6LBQ - chains B and C of the 3 polymer chains in the assembly; structure by electron microscopy, 2.60 A resolution.

Chain B:
Name: Capsid protein VP2
Source organism: Echovirus E11
Chain sequence (245 residues; row label = number of the first residue in the row):
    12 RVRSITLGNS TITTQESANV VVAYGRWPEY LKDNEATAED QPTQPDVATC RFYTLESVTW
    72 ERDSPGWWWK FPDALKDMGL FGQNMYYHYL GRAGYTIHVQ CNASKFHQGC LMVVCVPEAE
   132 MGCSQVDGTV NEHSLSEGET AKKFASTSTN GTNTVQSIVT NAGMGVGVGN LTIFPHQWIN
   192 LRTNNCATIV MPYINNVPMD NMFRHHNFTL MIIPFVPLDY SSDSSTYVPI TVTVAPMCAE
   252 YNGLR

Chain C:
Name: Capsid protein VP3
Source organism: Echovirus E11
Chain sequence (231 residues; row label = number of the first residue in the row):
     1 GLPVMNTPGS NQFLTSDDFQ SPSAMPQFDV TPELNIPGEV QNLMEIAEVD SVVPVNNVEG
    61 KLDTMEIYRI PVQSGNHQSS QVFGFQVQPG LDNVFKHTLL GEILNYYAHW SGSIKLTFVF
   121 CGSAMATGKF LLAYAPPGAN APKSRKDAML GTHIIWDVGL QSSCVLCIPW ISQTHYRLVQ
   181 QDEYTSAGNV TCWYQTGIVV PAGTPTSCSI MCFVSACNDF SVRLLKDTPF I
Not modelled in the structure: 175-183

How chain B and chain C interact:
Residue-residue contacts (50):
  Tyr35(B) with Gly38(C)
  Arg37(B) with Asn35(C), hydrogen bond; Pro37(C)
  Lys116(B) with Ser123(C); Ala124(C); Met125(C)
  Phe117(B) with Met125(C), hydrophobic; Ala202(C); Gly203(C); Thr204(C); Pro205(C)
  His118(B) with Ser123(C)
  Gln119(B) with Gly122(C); Ser123(C), hydrogen bond (side chain-backbone); Pro205(C); Ser207(C), hydrogen bond (side chain-backbone)
  Cys121(B) with Met211(C), hydrophobic
  Thr171(B) with Asp63(C); Thr64(C); Met65(C)
  Val179(B) with Met65(C), hydrophobic; Tyr68(C)
  Gly180(B) with Ser51(C); Val52(C), hydrogen bond (backbone-backbone); Tyr68(C), hydrogen bond (backbone-side chain)
  Asn181(B) with Ser51(C); His97(C), hydrogen bond (side chain-backbone); Thr98(C); Leu99(C), hydrogen bond (side chain-backbone)
  Thr183(B) with Val49(C); Asp50(C), hydrogen bond (side chain-backbone); Ser51(C)
  Trp189(B) with Phe213(C), hydrophobic
  Asn191(B) with Val119(C); Phe120(C), hydrogen bond (side chain-backbone)
  Arg193(B) with Phe120(C); Gly122(C), hydrogen bond (side chain-backbone); Ser123(C), hydrogen bond (side chain-backbone); Ala126(C), hydrogen bond (side chain-backbone); Val158(C), hydrogen bond (side chain-backbone); Ser162(C), hydrogen bond
  Thr194(B) with Ser162(C)
  Asn206(B) with Ile36(C)
  Phe226(B) with Met65(C), hydrophobic; Arg69(C)
  Pro228(B) with Arg69(C)
  Asp230(B) with Pro205(C)
  Tyr231(B) with Pro205(C), hydrophobic
  Ser232(B) with Gly203(C), hydrogen bond (side chain-backbone); Thr204(C), hydrogen bond (side chain-backbone)
Interface residues without a listed pair, chain B (33 interface residues in all): Val170, Ile184, Tyr204, Ile205, Asn207, Val208, Pro209, Ile224, Pro225, Val227, Ser235
Interface residues without a listed pair, chain C (38 interface residues in all): Leu34, Ile46, Cys121, Gly159, Cys208, Ser209

In short:
The interface between chain B and chain C involves 33 residues on one side and 38 on the other, with 16
hydrogen bonds. Polar pairs include Arg37(B)-Asn35(C), Gln119(B)-Ser123(C) and Gln119(B)-Ser207(C).
Here chain B is Capsid protein VP2 and chain C is Capsid protein VP3, both from Echovirus E11. Entry 6LBQ
(Cryo-EM structure of echovirus 11 empty particle at pH 5.5) was determined by electron microscopy together
with 6LA3, 6LA4, 6LA5, 6LA6, 6LA7, 6LAO and 3 further entries from the same study.
